3S1N - chains C and K of the 12 polymer chains in the assembly; structure by X-ray diffraction, 3.10 A resolution.

# Chain C
Name: DNA-directed RNA polymerase II subunit RPB3
From: Saccharomyces cerevisiae
UniProt: P16370 (RPB3_YEAST); residues 1-318 here = UniProt positions 1-318
Sequence (318 residues; row label = number of the first residue in the row):
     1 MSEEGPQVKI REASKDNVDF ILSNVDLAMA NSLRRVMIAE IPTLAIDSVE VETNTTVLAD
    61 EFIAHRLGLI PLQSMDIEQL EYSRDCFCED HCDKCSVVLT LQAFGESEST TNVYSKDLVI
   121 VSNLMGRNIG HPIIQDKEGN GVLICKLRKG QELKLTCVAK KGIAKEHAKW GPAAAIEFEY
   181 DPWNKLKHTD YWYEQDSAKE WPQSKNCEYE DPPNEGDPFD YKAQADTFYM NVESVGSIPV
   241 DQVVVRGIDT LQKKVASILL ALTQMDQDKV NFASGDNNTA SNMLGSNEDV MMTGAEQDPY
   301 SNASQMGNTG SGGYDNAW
Not modelled in the structure: 1-2, 269-318
Ion coordination: Zn2+: Cys86, Cys88, Cys92, Cys95
Curated features (UniProtKB/Swiss-Prot):
  - binding site (Zn(2+)): Cys86, Cys88, Cys92, Cys95
  - modified residue: Ser2 (N-acetylserine)
  - natural variant: Ala30 (A30D: In mutant RPB3-1)
  - mutagenesis: Lys9 (K9E: Transcript termination readthrough)

# Chain K
Name: DNA-directed RNA polymerase II subunit RPB11
From: Saccharomyces cerevisiae
UniProt: P38902 (RPB11_YEAST); numbering as in UniProt (aligned over 1-120)
Sequence (120 residues; each row starts with the number of its first residue):
     1 MNAPDRFELF LLGEGESKLK IDPDTKAPNA VVITFEKEDH TLGNLIRAEL LNDRKVLFAA
    61 YKVEHPFFAR FKLRIQTTEG YDPKDALKNA CNSIINKLGA LKTNFETEWN LQTLAADDAF
Not modelled in the structure: 115-120
Curated features (UniProtKB/Swiss-Prot):
  - mutagenesis: Glu108 (E108G/V: Transcript termination readthrough; E108K: Transcript termination readthrough. Lethal), Leu111 (L111P: Transcript termination readthrough), Leu114 (L114P: Transcript termination readthrough)

# Chain C / chain K interface
Contacting residue pairs (81; chain C residue first):
  Glu3(C) - Thr103(K)
  Glu3(C) - Asn104(K)  hydrogen bond (backbone-side chain)
  Glu4(C) - Asn96(K)
  Glu4(C) - Ala100(K)
  Gly5(C) - Ala100(K)
  Pro6(C) - Lys97(K)
  Pro6(C) - Leu101(K)  hydrophobic
  Pro6(C) - Asn104(K)  hydrogen bond (backbone-side chain)
  Gln7(C) - Asn104(K)
  Val8(C) - Phe105(K)  hydrophobic
  Val8(C) - Glu108(K)
  Lys9(C) - Glu108(K)
  Ile10(C) - Phe105(K)  hydrophobic
  Ile10(C) - Glu108(K)  hydrogen bond (backbone-side chain)
  Ile10(C) - Gln112(K)
  Ala13(C) - Thr113(K)
  Ala13(C) - Leu114(K)
  Ser14(C) - Leu114(K)
  Val18(C) - Trp109(K)  hydrophobic
  Leu22(C) - Leu101(K)  hydrophobic
  Asp26(C) - Ala48(K)
  Ala28(C) - Asn44(K)
  Ala28(C) - Leu45(K)
  Ala28(C) - Ala48(K)  hydrophobic
  Met29(C) - Leu45(K)  hydrophobic
  Met29(C) - Ile94(K)  hydrophobic
  Met29(C) - Lys97(K)
  Met29(C) - Leu98(K)  hydrophobic
  Ser32(C) - Thr41(K)  hydrogen bond (side chain-backbone)
  Ser32(C) - Leu45(K)
  Arg35(C) - Asp39(K)  salt bridge
  Arg35(C) - His40(K)
  Arg35(C) - Thr41(K)  hydrogen bond
  Glu40(C) - Thr41(K)
  Arg84(C) - Phe10(K)
  Arg84(C) - Leu11(K)
  Lys165(C) - Arg6(K)  hydrogen bond (backbone-side chain)
  Lys165(C) - Leu9(K)
  Lys165(C) - Phe10(K)
  Lys165(C) - Asp39(K)  salt bridge
  Glu166(C) - Arg6(K)  hydrogen bond (backbone-side chain)
  Glu166(C) - Phe10(K)
  His167(C) - Arg6(K)
  Asp241(C) - Phe105(K)
  Asp241(C) - Trp109(K)
  Val244(C) - Phe105(K)  hydrophobic
  Val245(C) - Lys102(K)
  Val245(C) - Phe105(K)  hydrophobic
  Ile248(C) - Leu98(K)
  Ile248(C) - Leu101(K)  hydrophobic
  Ile248(C) - Lys102(K)
  Asp249(C) - Lys102(K)  salt bridge
  Leu251(C) - Thr41(K)
  Leu251(C) - Leu45(K)  hydrophobic
  Leu251(C) - Leu98(K)  hydrophobic
  Gln252(C) - Ile95(K)
  Gln252(C) - Leu98(K)
  Gln252(C) - Gly99(K)
  Lys254(C) - Glu38(K)  salt bridge
  Lys254(C) - Leu42(K)
  Val255(C) - Leu42(K)  hydrophobic
  Val255(C) - Cys91(K)
  Val255(C) - Ile94(K)  hydrophobic
  Val255(C) - Ile95(K)  hydrophobic
  Ala256(C) - Ile95(K)
  Ile258(C) - Lys18(K)
  Ile258(C) - Leu19(K)
  Ile258(C) - Phe35(K)  hydrophobic
  Ile258(C) - Leu42(K)  hydrophobic
  Ile258(C) - Cys91(K)  hydrophobic
  Leu259(C) - Lys88(K)
  Leu259(C) - Cys91(K)  hydrophobic
  Leu259(C) - Asn92(K)
  Leu259(C) - Ile95(K)  hydrophobic
  Ala261(C) - Leu19(K)  hydrophobic
  Leu262(C) - Leu19(K)  hydrophobic
  Leu262(C) - Leu87(K)  hydrophobic
  Leu262(C) - Lys88(K)
  Met265(C) - Leu19(K)
  Met265(C) - Ile21(K)  hydrophobic
  Asp266(C) - Lys88(K)  salt bridge
Interface residues without a listed pair, chain C (45 interface residues in all): Phe20, Val25, Leu33, Val36, Ile163, Ala164, Val240
Interface residues without a listed pair, chain K (39 interface residues in all): Phe7, Glu106

# In short
45 residues of chain C face 39 of chain K across their interface; the contacts include 7 hydrogen bonds and 5
salt bridges. Among the polar pairs are Arg35(C)-Asp39(K), Lys165(C)-Asp39(K) and Asp249(C)-Lys102(K).
Chain C is DNA-directed RNA polymerase II subunit RPB3 and chain K is DNA-directed RNA polymerase II subunit
RPB11, both from Saccharomyces cerevisiae; the structure, RNA Polymerase II Initiation Complex with a 5-nt RNA
(variant 2), was determined by X-ray diffraction (same publication as 3RZD, 3RZO, 3S14, 3S15, 3S16, 3S17 and 5
further entries).
